PDB entry 6N7X | electron microscopy, 3.60 A resolution | chains B and R of the 16 polymer chains in the assembly

Chain B:
Molecule: U1 small nuclear ribonucleoprotein C
From: Saccharomyces cerevisiae (strain ATCC 204508 / S288c)
Reference sequence: Q05900 (RU1C_YEAST); residue numbers follow UniProt; this construct covers 1-231
Amino-acid sequence (231 residues; row label = number of the first residue in the row):
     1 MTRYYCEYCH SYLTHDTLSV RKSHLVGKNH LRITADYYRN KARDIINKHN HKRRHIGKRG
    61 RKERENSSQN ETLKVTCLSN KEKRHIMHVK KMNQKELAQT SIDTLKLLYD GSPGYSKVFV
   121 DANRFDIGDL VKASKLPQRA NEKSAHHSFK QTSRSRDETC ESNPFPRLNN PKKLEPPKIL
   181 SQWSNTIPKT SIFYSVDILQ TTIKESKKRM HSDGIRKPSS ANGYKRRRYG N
Disordered / not traced: 1-2, 135-152, 197-231
Swiss-Prot annotation at these positions:
  - zinc finger: Tyr4 to Asp36 (Matrin-type)
  - mutagenesis: Leu13 (L13A/D/E/F/G/H/K/P/R/S/T/W/Y: Gives rise to unstable commitment complexes; L13C/I/M/N/Q/V: No effect)

Chain R:
Molecule: U1 snRNA
From: Saccharomyces cerevisiae S288c
Sequence (568 nucleotides; numbered 1 to 568; the number before each row is that of its first residue):
     1 AUACUUACCU UAAGAUAUCA GAGGAGAUCA AGAAGUCCUA CUGAUCAAAC AUGCGCUUCC
    61 AAUAGUAGAA GGACGUUAAG CAUUUAUCAU UGAACUAUAA UUGUUCAUUG AAGUCAUUGA
   121 UGCAAACUCC UUGGUCACAC ACACAUACGG CGCGGAAGGC GUGUUUGCUG ACGUUUCCAU
   181 UCCCUUGUUU CAAUCAUUGG UUAAUCCCUU GAUUCCUUUG GGGAUUUUUG GGUUAAACUG
   241 AUUUUUGGGG CCCUUUGUUU CUUCUGCCUG GAGAAGUUUG ACACCAAAUU CAAAUUGGUG
   301 UUAGGGGAGC UGGGGCCUUU CAAAAGAGAG CUUUGUAGAG GCAUUCUUUU UGACUACUUU
   361 UCUCUAGCGU GCCAUUUUAG UUUUUGACGG CAGAUUCGAA UGAACUUAAG UUUAUGAUGA
   421 AGGUAUGGCU GUUGAGAUUA UUUGGUCGGG AUUGUAGUUU GAAGAUGUGC UCUUUUGAGC
   481 AGUCUCAACU UUGCUCGUUC CCGUUAUGGG AAAAAUUUUG GAAGGUCUUG GUAGGAACGG
   541 GUGGAUCUUA UAAUUUUUGA UUUAUUUU
Disordered / not traced: 1-10, 26-32, 40, 98-102, 143-148, 176, 203-235, 290-293, 326-515, 566-568

How chain B and chain R interact:
Contacting residue pairs (65):
  Arg3(B) - G543(R)  phosphate contact
  His10(B) - U299(R)  phosphate contact
  Tyr12(B) - G543(R)  sugar contact
  Ile33(B) - G297(R)  sugar contact
  Ile33(B) - G298(R)  phosphate contact
  Asp36(B) - C285(R)  base contact
  Asp36(B) - A286(R)  sugar contact
  Asp36(B) - G297(R)  hydrogen bond to the base
  Asp36(B) - G298(R)  sugar contact
  Tyr37(B) - U299(R)  sugar contact
  Arg39(B) - A286(R)  sugar contact
  Asn40(B) - C285(R)  sugar contact
  Asn40(B) - G298(R)  hydrogen bond to the sugar
  Asn40(B) - U299(R)  sugar contact
  Lys41(B) - G300(R)  salt bridge to the phosphate
  Arg43(B) - C284(R)  sugar contact
  Arg43(B) - G298(R)  base contact
  Arg43(B) - U299(R)  hydrogen bond to the base
  His51(B) - U260(R)  sugar contact
  Lys52(B) - U132(R)  phosphate contact
  Arg54(B) - U254(R)  hydrogen bond to the sugar
  Arg54(B) - U255(R)  salt bridge to the phosphate
  Arg54(B) - U256(R)  hydrogen bond to the base
  His55(B) - A61(R)  base contact
  His55(B) - G133(R)  salt bridge to the phosphate
  His55(B) - U135(R)  salt bridge to the phosphate
  Ile56(B) - U135(R)  sugar contact
  Ile56(B) - C136(R)  phosphate contact
  Gly57(B) - U63(R)  base contact
  Gly57(B) - U135(R)  base contact
  Lys58(B) - U63(R)  hydrogen bond to the base
  Arg59(B) - U63(R)  base contact
  Arg59(B) - A64(R)  phosphate contact
  Arg59(B) - C252(R)  phosphate contact
  Gly60(B) - U63(R)  hydrogen bond to the base
  Gly60(B) - A64(R)  phosphate contact
  Gly60(B) - G65(R)  base contact
  Arg61(B) - A64(R)  salt bridge to the phosphate
  Lys62(B) - G65(R)  base contact
  Lys62(B) - U66(R)  hydrogen bond to the base
  Glu63(B) - U63(R)  base contact
  Glu63(B) - G65(R)  hydrogen bond to the base
  Glu63(B) - U66(R)  base contact
  Arg64(B) - G250(R)  hydrogen bond to the phosphate
  Arg64(B) - C251(R)  salt bridge to the phosphate
  Lys74(B) - C268(R)  sugar contact
  Val75(B) - U258(R)  base contact
  Val75(B) - C268(R)  hydrogen bond to the sugar
  Cys77(B) - C267(R)  base contact
  Leu78(B) - C267(R)  hydrogen bond to the base
  Ser79(B) - C267(R)  hydrogen bond to the phosphate
  Asn80(B) - C264(R)  hydrogen bond to the phosphate
  Asn80(B) - U265(R)  phosphate contact
  Asn80(B) - G266(R)  hydrogen bond to the base
  Lys81(B) - U265(R)  hydrogen bond to the phosphate
  Lys83(B) - G257(R)  hydrogen bond to the phosphate
  Lys83(B) - U258(R)  salt bridge to the phosphate
  Lys83(B) - G266(R)  base contact
  Lys83(B) - C267(R)  base contact
  Arg84(B) - G257(R)  base contact
  Arg84(B) - C264(R)  salt bridge to the phosphate
  Arg84(B) - A283(R)  salt bridge to the phosphate
  Arg84(B) - C284(R)  salt bridge to the phosphate
  Met87(B) - G257(R)  base contact
  Lys91(B) - C285(R)  phosphate contact
Other interface residues (no listed pair), chain B (39 interface residues in all): Cys9, Asp44, Asn47, Leu73, Lys95

In short:
The interface between chain B and chain R involves 39 residues on one side and 32 on the other, with 17
hydrogen bonds and 10 salt bridges. Among the polar pairs are Asp36(B)-G297(R), Arg43(B)-U299(R) and
Arg54(B)-U256(R).
Here chain B is U1 small nuclear ribonucleoprotein C (Saccharomyces cerevisiae (strain ATCC 204508 / S288c))
and chain R is U1 snRNA (Saccharomyces cerevisiae S288c). Entry 6N7X (S. cerevisiae U1 snRNP) was determined
by electron microscopy.
